Entry 5H4I (X-ray diffraction, 2.00 A resolution); this record covers chains A and B.

== Chain A ==
Name: NS2B cofactor
From: Zika virus
Sequence (53 residues; row label = number of the first residue in the row):
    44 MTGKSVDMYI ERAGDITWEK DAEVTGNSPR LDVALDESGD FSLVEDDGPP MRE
Unresolved in the structure: 44-49, 88-96

== Chain B ==
Name: NS3 protease
From: Zika virus
Sequence (178 residues; numbered 0 to 177; the number before each row is that of its first residue; numbering starts at 0):
     0 GSGALWDVPA PKEVKKGETT DGVYRVMTRR LLGSTQVGVG VMQEGVFHTM WHVTKGAALR
    60 SGEGRLDPYW GDVKQDLVSY CGPWKLDAAW DGLSEVQLLA VPPGERAKNI QTLPGIFKTK
   120 DGDIGAVALD YPAGTSGSPI LDKCGRVIGL YGNGVVIKNG SYVSAITQGK REEETPVE
Unresolved in the structure: 0-16, 172-177
Disulfides: C143 forms a disulfide with the same residue of a neighbouring copy of this chain
Ligand contacts: benzimidazol-1-ylmethanol (7HQ): L128, D129, Y130, P131, A132, S135, Y150, G151, Y161

== Chain A / chain B interface ==
Pairs across the interface (90; chain A residue first):
  D50(A) with T27(B); R59(B)
  M51(A) with M26(B); T27(B); V52(B); T53(B); L58(B); R59(B), hydrogen bond (backbone-backbone)
  Y52(A) with R24(B); V25(B); M26(B), hydrogen bond (backbone-backbone); R28(B); S33(B); R59(B)
  I53(A) with R24(B); M41(B), hydrophobic; F46(B), hydrophobic; R59(B), hydrogen bond (backbone-backbone)
  E54(A) with Y23(B); R24(B), hydrogen bond (backbone-backbone)
  R55(A) with T19(B); D20(B), hydrogen bond (side chain-backbone); G21(B); V22(B); Y23(B)
  A56(A) with V22(B), hydrogen bond (backbone-backbone); V100(B), hydrophobic; A106(B)
  G57(A) with G21(B); V22(B), hydrogen bond (backbone-backbone)
  D58(A) with L98(B)
  I59(A) with G21(B); V22(B), hydrophobic; P138(B), hydrophobic; L140(B), hydrophobic; G144(B); V146(B), hydrophobic
  T60(A) with N108(B), hydrogen bond (backbone-side chain)
  W61(A) with E94(B); V95(B); Q96(B); Q110(B); L140(B); D141(B); K142(B)
  E62(A) with Q96(B), hydrogen bond (backbone-side chain); N108(B)
  A65(A) with Q96(B); N108(B)
  E66(A) with I109(B); Q110(B), hydrogen bond (backbone-backbone)
  V67(A) with E94(B); Q110(B)
  T68(A) with I109(B); Q110(B), hydrogen bond (backbone-backbone); T111(B), hydrogen bond (backbone-side chain)
  G69(A) with T111(B); A127(B)
  N70(A) with L112(B); A127(B)
  S71(A) with L112(B), hydrogen bond (side chain-backbone); P113(B); G114(B)
  P72(A) with G114(B); I115(B), hydrogen bond (backbone-backbone); A127(B)
  R73(A) with I115(B)
  L74(A) with I115(B), hydrogen bond (backbone-backbone); F116(B); K117(B), hydrogen bond (backbone-backbone); I156(B), hydrophobic
  D75(A) with K117(B)
  V76(A) with F116(B), hydrophobic; K117(B), hydrogen bond (backbone-backbone); T118(B)
  L78(A) with K73(B)
  D79(A) with K73(B)
  E80(A) with K73(B)
  S81(A) with V72(B)
  G82(A) with V72(B); K73(B); N152(B), hydrogen bond (backbone-side chain)
  F84(A) with F116(B), hydrophobic; N152(B); G153(B); V154(B), hydrophobic; A164(B), hydrophobic
  S85(A) with V154(B)
  L86(A) with V155(B); I156(B), hydrophobic
Interface residues without a listed pair, chain B (57 interface residues in all): V36, A57, S60, L65, K107, I123, L128, V162

== Overview ==
The interface between chain A and chain B involves 33 residues on one side and 57 on the other; the contacts
include 18 hydrogen bonds. Polar pairs include R55(A)-D20(B), T60(A)-N108(B) and E62(A)-Q96(B). Bound to chain
B: benzimidazol-1-ylmethanol.
Chain A is NS2B cofactor and chain B is NS3 protease, both from Zika virus; the structure, Unlinked NS2B-NS3
Protease from Zika Virus in complex with a compound fragment, was determined by X-ray diffraction, deposited
together with 5GPI.
